7V6Q - chains B and D of the 4 polymer chains in the assembly; structure by X-ray diffraction, 3.00 A resolution.

== Chain B ==
Protein: Histone H3.1
Source organism: Homo sapiens
UniProt: P68431 (H31_HUMAN); residues 0-135 here correspond to UniProt positions 1-136 (UniProt number = residue number + 1)
Chain sequence (136 residues; numbered 0 to 135; the number before each row is that of its first residue; numbering starts at 0):
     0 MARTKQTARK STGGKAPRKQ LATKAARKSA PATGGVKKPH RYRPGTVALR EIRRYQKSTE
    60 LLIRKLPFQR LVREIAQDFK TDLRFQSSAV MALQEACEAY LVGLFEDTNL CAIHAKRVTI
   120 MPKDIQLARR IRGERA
Unresolved in the structure: 0-39
UniProt features mapped onto this chain:
  - modified residue: Arg2 (Asymmetric dimethylarginine), Thr3 (Phosphothreonine), Lys4 (Allysine), Gln5 (5-glutamyl dopamine), Thr6 (Phosphothreonine), Arg8 (Citrulline), Lys9 (N6,N6,N6-trimethyllysine), Ser10 (ADP-ribosylserine), Thr11 (Phosphothreonine), Lys14 (N6-(2-hydroxyisobutyryl)lysine), Arg17 (Asymmetric dimethylarginine), Lys18 (N6-(2-hydroxyisobutyryl)lysine), Lys23 (N6-(2-hydroxyisobutyryl)lysine), Arg26 (Citrulline), Lys27 (N6,N6,N6-trimethyllysine), Ser28 (ADP-ribosylserine), Lys36 (N6,N6,N6-trimethyllysine), Lys37 (N6-methyllysine), Tyr41 (Phosphotyrosine), Lys56 (N6,N6,N6-trimethyllysine) and 8 more in UniProt
  - lipidation: Lys18 (N6-decanoyllysine)
What the authors report for this chain:
  - mutagenesis - I51A, R52A: unchanged binding to Isoform 2 of Nuclear autoantigenic sperm protein (chain D)
  - conformationally variable residues: Arg40 to Ser57
  - mutagenesis - I51A/R52A: decreased binding to Isoform 2 of Nuclear autoantigenic sperm protein (chain D)

== Chain D ==
Protein: Isoform 2 of Nuclear autoantigenic sperm protein
Source organism: Homo sapiens
UniProt: P49321 (NASP_HUMAN), isoform P49321-2; numbering as in UniProt (aligned over 38-320)
Chain sequence (283 residues; numbered 38 to 320; the number before each row is that of its first residue):
    38 DPDSEAKKLL GLGQKHLVMG DIPAAVNAFQ EAASLLGKKY GETANECGEA FFFYGKSLLE
    98 LARMENGVLG NALEGVHVEE EEGEKTEDES LVENNDNIDE TEGSEEDDKE NDKTEEMPND
   158 SVLENKSLQE NEEEEIGNLE LAWDMLDLAK IIFKRQETKE AQLYAAQAHL KLGEVSVESE
   218 NYVQAVEEFQ SCLNLQEQYL EAHDRLLAET HYQLGLAYGY NSQYDEAVAQ FSKSIEVIEN
   278 RMAVLNEQVK EAEGSSAEYK KEIEELKELL PEIREKIEDA KES
Unresolved in the structure: 38-39, 104-172
Construct notes: conflict Pro39 (Val in P49321)
UniProt features mapped onto this chain:
  - region: Glu116 to Ser127 (Histone-binding)
  - modified residue: Thr123 (Phosphothreonine), Ser127 (Phosphoserine)
What the authors report for this chain:
  - mutagenesis - S216Y: unchanged binding to ASF1A-H3-H4 complex
  - disease-associated variants - S216Y: decreased localization to histone H3
  - mutagenesis - Y255R/Q267R: unchanged binding to histones H3-H4
  - mutagenesis - D184R/E225R, L185A/I188A: abolished binding to ASF1A-H3-H4 complex
  - disease-associated variants - S216Y: unchanged binding to ASF1A-H3-H4 complex

== Chain B / chain D interface ==
Residue-residue contacts - 37 pairs, chain B then chain D:
  Arg40(B) - Val63(D)
  Arg40(B) - Tyr91(D)
  Arg40(B) - Leu98(D)
  Arg40(B) - Asn175(D)
  Tyr41(B) - Gln67(D)
  Tyr41(B) - Ala70(D)
  Tyr41(B) - Ser71(D)
  Tyr41(B) - Glu79(D)  hydrogen bond
  Tyr41(B) - Phe88(D)
  Tyr41(B) - Tyr91(D)  hydrogen bond (backbone-side chain)
  Pro43(B) - Glu79(D)
  Pro43(B) - Met182(D)
  Pro43(B) - Leu185(D)  hydrophobic
  Gly44(B) - Glu79(D)  hydrogen bond (backbone-side chain)
  Ala47(B) - Glu79(D)
  Leu48(B) - Asp181(D)
  Glu50(B) - Ile188(D)
  Ile51(B) - Asp181(D)
  Ile51(B) - Asp184(D)
  Ile51(B) - Leu185(D)
  Ile51(B) - Ile188(D)  hydrophobic
  Arg52(B) - Trp180(D)  hydrogen bond (backbone-side chain)
  Arg52(B) - Asp184(D)  salt bridge
  Arg52(B) - Lys187(D)
  Arg52(B) - Leu209(D)
  Arg52(B) - Glu224(D)  salt bridge
  Arg52(B) - Glu225(D)  salt bridge
  Tyr54(B) - Leu176(D)
  Tyr54(B) - Glu177(D)
  Tyr54(B) - Trp180(D)  hydrophobic
  Tyr54(B) - Ser216(D)  hydrogen bond
  Gln55(B) - Asn218(D)  hydrogen bond (backbone-side chain)
  Gln55(B) - Gln221(D)
  Ser57(B) - Ser216(D)  hydrogen bond (side chain-backbone)
  Ser57(B) - Asn218(D)
  Glu105(B) - Gln221(D)  hydrogen bond
  Glu105(B) - Glu224(D)
Interface residues without a listed pair, chain B (16 interface residues in all): Arg42, Arg53, Lys56
Interface residues without a listed pair, chain D (30 interface residues in all): Asn64, Gly74, Leu95, Ile173, Leu178, Glu217
From the paper, about this interface:
  - residue pairs: Arg40(B)-Asn175(D), Tyr41(B)-Glu79(D), Arg52(B)-Glu225(D), Tyr54(B)-Ser216(D) (hydrogen bond), Ser57(B)-Ser216(D) (hydrogen bond), Ser57(B)-Asn218(D) (hydrogen bond), Tyr91(D)-Tyr41(B), Trp180(D)-Arg52(B) (hydrogen bond), Asp184(D)-Arg52(B), Ile188(D)-Ile51(B) (hydrophobic contact), Glu224(D)-Glu105(B) (hydrogen bond)
  - interface residues, chain B: Arg40(B)
  - hot spots on chain B (mutagenesis) - I51A/R52A: decreased binding to Isoform 2 of Nuclear autoantigenic sperm protein (chain D)

== In short ==
The interface between chain B and chain D involves 16 residues on one side and 30 on the other, with 8
hydrogen bonds and 3 salt bridges. Among the polar pairs are Arg52(B)-Asp184(D), Arg52(B)-Glu224(D) and
Arg52(B)-Glu225(D). The paper describes contacts between Arg40(B) and Asn175(D), Tyr41(B) and Glu79(D) and
Arg52(B) and Glu225(D) among others; hydrogen bonds between Tyr54(B) and Ser216(D), Ser57(B) and Ser216(D) and
Ser57(B) and Asn218(D) among others; a hydrophobic contact between Ile188(D) and Ile51(B). The paper reports
that D184R/E225R and L185A/I188A of chain D abolish binding to ASF1A-H3-H4 complex; the interface residue
Arg40(B); 7 substitutions were tested in all.
Here chain B is Histone H3.1 and chain D is Isoform 2 of Nuclear autoantigenic sperm protein, both from Homo
sapiens. Entry 7V6Q (Crystal structure of sNASP-ASF1A-H3.1-H4 complex) was determined by X-ray diffraction.
